Entry 3HG3 (X-ray diffraction, 1.90 A resolution); this record covers chains A and B.

== Chain A (and B) ==
Molecule: Alpha-galactosidase A
Source organism: Homo sapiens
Notes: EC 3.2.1.22; chain B of this document is another copy of the same molecule, construct and numbering; everything in this record applies to it too
Reference sequence: P06280 (AGAL_HUMAN); residue numbers follow UniProt; this construct covers 32-429
Sequence (404 residues; each row starts with the number of its first residue):
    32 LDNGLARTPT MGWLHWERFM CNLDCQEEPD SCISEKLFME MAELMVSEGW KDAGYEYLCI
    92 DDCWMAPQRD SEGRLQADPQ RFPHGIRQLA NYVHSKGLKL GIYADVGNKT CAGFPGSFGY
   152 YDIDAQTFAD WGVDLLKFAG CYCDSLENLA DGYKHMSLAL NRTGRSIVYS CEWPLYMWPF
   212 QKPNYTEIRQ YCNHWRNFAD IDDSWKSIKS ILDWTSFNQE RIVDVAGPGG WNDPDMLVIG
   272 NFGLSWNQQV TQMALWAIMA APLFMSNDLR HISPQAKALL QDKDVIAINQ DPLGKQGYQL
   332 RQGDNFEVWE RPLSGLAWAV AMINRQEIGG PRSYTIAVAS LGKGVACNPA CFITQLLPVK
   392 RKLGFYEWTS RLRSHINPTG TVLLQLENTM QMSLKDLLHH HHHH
Unresolved in the structure: 427-435 (chain B: 426-435)
Sequence notes: engineered mutation Ala170 (Asp in P06280); expression tag (430-435)
Swiss-Prot annotation at these positions:
  - active site: Asp231 (Proton donor)
  - binding site (substrate): Glu203 to Tyr207
  - glycosylation (N-linked (GlcNAc...) asparagine): Asn139, Asn192, Asn215
Cystine bridges: Cys52-Cys94, Cys56-Cys63, Cys142-Cys172, Cys202-Cys223, Cys378-Cys382
Covalent attachments: N-acetylglucosamine (NAG) linked to Asn139, Asn192, Asn215
Ligand contacts:
  - nonaethylene glycol (2PE), molecule 1: Leu54, Met96, Ala97, Pro98, Asp109, Gln111, Arg112, Phe145
  - nonaethylene glycol (2PE), molecule 2: Leu206, Trp209, Asn228, Phe229, Ala230, Asp231, Lys237, Ser238, Ser241, Ile242, Trp245
  - nonaethylene glycol (2PE), molecule 3: Gln250, Glu251, Val254, Asp255, Tyr329, Gln330, Leu331
  - nonaethylene glycol (2PE), molecule 4: Asn272, Phe273, Leu275, Ser276, Trp277, Gln280
  - nonaethylene glycol (2PE), molecule 5: Asn336, Arg356, Gln357, Glu358, Ile359

== Chain A / chain B interface ==
Residue-residue contacts (50; chain A residue first):
  Glu48(A) - Ile359(B)
  Glu48(A) - Gly360(B)  hydrogen bond (backbone-backbone)
  Arg49(A) - Gly360(B)
  Arg49(A) - Gly361(B)  hydrogen bond (backbone-backbone)
  Arg49(A) - Pro362(B)
  Met51(A) - Gln357(B)
  Met51(A) - Ile359(B)  hydrophobic
  Met51(A) - Gly360(B)
  Glu59(A) - His406(B)  salt bridge
  Asp233(A) - Glu358(B)
  Asp234(A) - Glu358(B)  hydrogen bond (backbone-backbone)
  Ser235(A) - Glu358(B)
  Lys237(A) - Lys237(B)
  Phe273(A) - Ser276(B)  hydrogen bond (backbone-side chain)
  Phe273(A) - Asn278(B)  hydrogen bond (backbone-side chain)
  Phe273(A) - Gly360(B)
  Phe273(A) - Gly361(B)
  Phe273(A) - Pro362(B)
  Phe273(A) - Asn408(B)
  Phe273(A) - Pro409(B)
  Phe273(A) - Thr410(B)
  Gly274(A) - Ser276(B)
  Gly274(A) - Gln279(B)  hydrogen bond (backbone-side chain)
  Leu275(A) - Ser276(B)
  Ser276(A) - Phe273(B)  hydrogen bond (side chain-backbone)
  Ser276(A) - Gly274(B)
  Ser276(A) - Leu275(B)
  Ser276(A) - Ser276(B)
  Asn278(A) - Phe273(B)  hydrogen bond (side chain-backbone)
  Gln279(A) - Gly274(B)  hydrogen bond (side chain-backbone)
  Gln357(A) - Met51(B)
  Glu358(A) - Asp233(B)
  Glu358(A) - Asp234(B)  hydrogen bond (backbone-backbone)
  Glu358(A) - Ser235(B)
  Ile359(A) - Glu48(B)
  Ile359(A) - Met51(B)  hydrophobic
  Gly360(A) - Glu48(B)  hydrogen bond (backbone-backbone)
  Gly360(A) - Arg49(B)
  Gly360(A) - Met51(B)
  Gly360(A) - Phe273(B)
  Gly361(A) - Arg49(B)  hydrogen bond (backbone-backbone)
  Gly361(A) - Phe273(B)
  Pro362(A) - Arg49(B)
  Pro362(A) - Phe273(B)
  Ser364(A) - Glu59(B)
  Arg404(A) - Glu58(B)  salt bridge
  His406(A) - Glu59(B)  salt bridge
  Asn408(A) - Phe273(B)
  Pro409(A) - Phe273(B)
  Thr410(A) - Phe273(B)
Other interface residues (no listed pair), chain A (28 interface residues in all): Glu58, Ile232
Other interface residues (no listed pair), chain B (29 interface residues in all): Trp47, Ile232, Ser364, Arg404

== Summary ==
Chain A and chain B form an interface of 28 and 29 residues respectively; the contacts include 12 hydrogen
bonds and 3 salt bridges. Among the polar pairs are Glu59(A)-His406(B), Arg404(A)-Glu58(B) and
Phe273(A)-Ser276(B). Bound to chain A: 5 copies of nonaethylene glycol.
Both chains are Alpha-galactosidase A (Homo sapiens). Entry 3HG3 (Human alpha-galactosidase catalytic
mechanism 2. Substrate bound) was determined by X-ray diffraction, deposited together with 3HG2, 3HG4 and
3HG5.
